Entry 6N1P (electron microscopy, 6.35 A resolution (low resolution: residue-level contacts below are approximate; hydrogen-bond / salt-bridge calls are withheld)); this record covers chains A and B of the 10 polymer chains in the assembly.

# Chain A (and B)
Molecule: DNA gyrase subunit A
Organism: Streptococcus pneumoniae G54
Notes: EC 5.99.1.3; chain B of this document is another copy of the same molecule, construct and numbering; everything in this record applies to it too
Reference sequence: A0A0Y2BJX7 (A0A0Y2BJX7_STREE); residues 1-487 here correspond to UniProt positions 20-506 (UniProt number = residue number + 19)
Amino-acid sequence (511 residues; row label = number of the first residue in the row; numbers below 1 keep their minus sign (Met-23 is residue -23)):
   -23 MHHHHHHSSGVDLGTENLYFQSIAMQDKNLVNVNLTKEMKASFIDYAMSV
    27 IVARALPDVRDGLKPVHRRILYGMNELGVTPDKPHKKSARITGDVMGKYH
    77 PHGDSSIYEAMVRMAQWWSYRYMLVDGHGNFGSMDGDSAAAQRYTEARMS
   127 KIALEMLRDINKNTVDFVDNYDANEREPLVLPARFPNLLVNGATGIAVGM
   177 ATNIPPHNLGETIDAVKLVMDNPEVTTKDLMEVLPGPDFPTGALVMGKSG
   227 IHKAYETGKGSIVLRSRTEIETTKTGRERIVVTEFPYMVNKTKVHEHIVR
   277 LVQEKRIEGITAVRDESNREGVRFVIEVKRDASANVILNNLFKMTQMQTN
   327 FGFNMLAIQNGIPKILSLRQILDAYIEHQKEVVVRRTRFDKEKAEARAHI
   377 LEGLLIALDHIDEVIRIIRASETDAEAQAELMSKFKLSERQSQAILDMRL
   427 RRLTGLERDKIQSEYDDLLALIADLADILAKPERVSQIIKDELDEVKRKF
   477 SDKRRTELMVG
Unresolved in the structure: -23 to 10, 487 (chain B: -23 to 5, 487)
Differences from the reference sequence: expression tag (-23 to 0)

# Interface between chain A and chain B
Residue-residue contacts - 34 pairs, chain A then chain B:
  Ile387(A) with Arg395(B)
  Asp388(A) with Asp388(B); Arg395(B)
  Ile391(A) with Ile391(B)
  Arg392(A) with Asp388(B)
  Arg395(A) with Ile387(B); Asp388(B); Arg434(B)
  Glu398(A) with Thr430(B); Leu432(B)
  Asp400(A) with Arg427(B)
  Gln419(A) with Arg427(B)
  Ile421(A) with Leu426(B)
  Leu422(A) with Arg425(B); Leu426(B); Arg427(B)
  Asp423(A) with Arg425(B); Arg427(B)
  Met424(A) with Arg425(B); Leu426(B)
  Arg425(A) with Asp423(B); Met424(B); Arg425(B)
  Leu426(A) with Ile394(B); Ile421(B); Leu422(B); Met424(B)
  Arg427(A) with Asp400(B); Gln419(B); Leu422(B)
  Leu429(A) with Ile391(B); Ile394(B); Arg395(B)
  Thr430(A) with Ile394(B)
Other interface residues (no listed pair), chain A (21 interface residues in all): Ile394, Ser397, Thr399, Arg434
Other interface residues (no listed pair), chain B (19 interface residues in all): Leu429, Gly431

# Summary
21 residues of chain A face 19 of chain B across their interface.
Chain A and chain B are both DNA gyrase subunit A (Streptococcus pneumoniae G54); the structure, Dihedral
oligomeric complex of GyrA N-terminal fragment with DNA, solved by cryoEM in C2 symmetry, was determined by
electron microscopy, deposited together with 6N1Q and 6N1R.
